Entry 4FOR (X-ray diffraction, 1.58 A resolution); this record covers chains A and B.

# Chain A
Protein: Lactotransferrin
From: Bos taurus
Notes: EC 3.4.21.-; fragment: C-lobe
UniProt: P24627 (TRFL_BOVIN); residues 342-676 here correspond to UniProt positions 361-695 (UniProt number = residue number + 19)
Sequence (335 residues; each row starts with the number of its first residue):
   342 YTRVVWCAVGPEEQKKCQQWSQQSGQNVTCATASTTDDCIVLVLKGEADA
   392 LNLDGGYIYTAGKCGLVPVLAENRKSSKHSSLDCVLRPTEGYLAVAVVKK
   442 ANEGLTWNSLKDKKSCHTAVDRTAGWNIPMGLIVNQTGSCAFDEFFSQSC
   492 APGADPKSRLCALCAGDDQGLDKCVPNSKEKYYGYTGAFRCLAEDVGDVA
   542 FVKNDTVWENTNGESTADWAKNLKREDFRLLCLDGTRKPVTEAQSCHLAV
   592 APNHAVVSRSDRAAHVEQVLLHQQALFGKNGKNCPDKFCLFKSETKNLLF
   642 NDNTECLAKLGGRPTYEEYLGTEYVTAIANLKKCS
Disulfides: Cys348-Cys380, Cys358-Cys371, Cys425-Cys647, Cys457-Cys532, Cys481-Cys675, Cys491-Cys505, Cys502-Cys515, Cys573-Cys587, Cys625-Cys630
Glycans and other covalent adducts: N-acetylglucosamine (NAG) linked to Asn368, Asn476, Asn545
Bound ions: Fe ion: Asp395, Tyr433, Tyr526, His595 (together with carbonate ion); Zn2+ site 1 near His588 (its only coordinating residue here); Zn2+ site 2 near Glu659 (its only coordinating residue here)
Small-molecule neighbours:
  - carbonate ion (CO3): Asp395, Tyr433, Thr459, Arg463, Thr464, Ala465, Gly466, Tyr526, His595
  - flurbiprofen (FLP): Ala412, Thr430, Glu431, Gly432, Val591, Ala592, Pro593, Asn594, Tyr660, Leu661, Gly662, Glu664

# Chain B
Protein: C-terminal peptide from Lactotransferrin
From: Bos taurus
UniProt: P24627 (TRFL_BOVIN); residues 681-686 here correspond to UniProt positions 700-705 (UniProt number = residue number + 19)
Sequence (6 residues; numbered 681 to 686; the number before each row is that of its first residue):
   681 LEACAF

# How chain A and chain B interact
Residue-residue contacts (9; chain A residue first):
  Asp378(A) - Phe686(B)
  Val382(A) - Phe686(B)  hydrophobic
  Thr401(A) - Phe686(B)
  Lys404(A) - Leu681(B)  hydrogen bond (side chain-backbone)
  Lys404(A) - Glu682(B)
  Lys404(A) - Cys684(B)
  Cys405(A) - Cys684(B)  disulfide
  Cys405(A) - Ala685(B)
  Cys405(A) - Phe686(B)  hydrophobic
Other interface residues (no listed pair), chain A (8 interface residues in all): Ile381, Leu385, Ala670
Other interface residues (no listed pair), chain B (6 interface residues in all): Ala683
Inter-chain disulfides: Cys405(A)-Cys684(B)

# In short
Chain A and chain B form an interface of 8 and 6 residues respectively, with 1 disulfide bond and 1 hydrogen
bond. The hydrogen-bonded pair is Lys404(A)-Leu681(B). Chain A binds carbonate ion and flurbiprofen.
Covalently linked N-acetylglucosamine: at Asn368(A), Asn476(A) and Asn545(A).
Here chain A is Lactotransferrin and chain B is C-terminal peptide from Lactotransferrin, both from Bos
taurus. Entry 4FOR (Crystal Structure of C-lobe of Bovine lactoferrin Complexed with Flurbiprofen at 1.58 A
Resolution) was determined by X-ray diffraction.
